Entry 8G5L (electron microscopy, 3.00 A resolution); this record covers chains A and T of the 5 polymer chains in the assembly.

[Chain A]
Protein: DNA polymerase subunit gamma-1
Source organism: Homo sapiens
Notes: EC 2.7.7.7
UniProt: P54098 (DPOG1_HUMAN); residue numbers follow UniProt; this construct covers 1-1239
Amino-acid sequence (1239 residues; each row starts with the number of its first residue):
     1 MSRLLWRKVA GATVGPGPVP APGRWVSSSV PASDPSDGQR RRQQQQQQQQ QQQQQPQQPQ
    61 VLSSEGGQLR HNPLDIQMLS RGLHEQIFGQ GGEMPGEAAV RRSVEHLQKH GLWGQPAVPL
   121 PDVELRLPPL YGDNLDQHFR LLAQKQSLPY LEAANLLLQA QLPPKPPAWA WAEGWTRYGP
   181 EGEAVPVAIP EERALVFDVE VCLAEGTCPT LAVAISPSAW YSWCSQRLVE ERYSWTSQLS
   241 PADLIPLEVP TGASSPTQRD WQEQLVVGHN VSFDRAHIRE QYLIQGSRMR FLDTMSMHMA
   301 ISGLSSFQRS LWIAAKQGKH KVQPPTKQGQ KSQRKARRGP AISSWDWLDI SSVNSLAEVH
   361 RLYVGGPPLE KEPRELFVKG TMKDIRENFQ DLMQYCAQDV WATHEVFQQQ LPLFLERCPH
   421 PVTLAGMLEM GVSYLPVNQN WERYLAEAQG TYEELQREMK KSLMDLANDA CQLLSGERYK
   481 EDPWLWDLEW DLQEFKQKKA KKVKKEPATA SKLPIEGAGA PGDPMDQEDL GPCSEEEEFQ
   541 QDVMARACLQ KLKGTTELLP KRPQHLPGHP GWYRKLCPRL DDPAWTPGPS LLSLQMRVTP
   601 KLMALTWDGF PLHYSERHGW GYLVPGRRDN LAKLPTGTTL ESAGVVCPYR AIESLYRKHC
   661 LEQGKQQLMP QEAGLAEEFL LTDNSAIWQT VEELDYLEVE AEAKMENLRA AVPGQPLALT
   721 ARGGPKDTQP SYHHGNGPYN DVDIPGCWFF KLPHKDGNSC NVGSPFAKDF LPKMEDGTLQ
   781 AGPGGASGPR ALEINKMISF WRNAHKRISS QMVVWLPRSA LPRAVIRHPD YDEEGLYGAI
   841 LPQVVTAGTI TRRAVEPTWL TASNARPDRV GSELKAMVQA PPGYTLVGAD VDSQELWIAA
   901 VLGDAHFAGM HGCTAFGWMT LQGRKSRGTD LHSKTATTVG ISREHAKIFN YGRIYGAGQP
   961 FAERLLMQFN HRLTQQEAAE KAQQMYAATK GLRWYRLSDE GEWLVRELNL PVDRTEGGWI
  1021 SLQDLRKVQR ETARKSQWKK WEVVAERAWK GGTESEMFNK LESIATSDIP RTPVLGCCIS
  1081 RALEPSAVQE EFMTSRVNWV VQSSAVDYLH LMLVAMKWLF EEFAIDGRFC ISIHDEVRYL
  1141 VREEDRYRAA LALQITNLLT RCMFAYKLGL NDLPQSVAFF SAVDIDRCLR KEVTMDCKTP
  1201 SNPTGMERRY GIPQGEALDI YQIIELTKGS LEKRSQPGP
Disordered / not traced: 1-77, 250-261, 317-339, 496-533, 627-737, 998-1049, 1227-1239
Curated features (UniProtKB/Swiss-Prot):
  - region: Gln43 to Gln55 (Does not contribute to polymerase and exonuclease enzymatic activities), Thr858 to Asn864 (Trigger loop)
  - motif: Val196 to Glu200 (Exo I), Val267 to Arg275 (Exo II), Tyr395 to Thr403 (Exo III), Val887 to Leu896 (Pol A), Arg943 to Gly958 (Pol B), His1134 to Val1141 (Pol C)
  - active site: Asp198 (Exonuclease activity)
  - binding site (DNA): Ser306, Ser593, Lys806, Thr849, Thr1094, Ser1095
  - binding site (RNA): Arg579, His754, Gly763, Lys768, Ser863, Arg869
  - binding site (a 2'-deoxyribonucleoside 5'-triphosphate): Asp890, Val891, Ser893, Glu895, Arg943, Lys947, Tyr951, Asp1135
  - binding site (Mg(2+)): Asp890, Val891, Asp1135
  - site (Critical for replication fidelity and mismatch recognition): Arg853, Gln1102
  - natural variant: Arg3 (R3P: In PEOB1 and SANDO), Gln55 (Q55QQ; Q55QQQ), Arg227 (R227W: In PEOB1 and MTDPS4B), Arg232 (R232G: In MTDPS4A; R232H: In LS), Leu244 (L244P: In MTDPS4A), Thr251 (T251I: In PEOB1, MTDPS4A and MTDPS4B), Gly268 (G268A: In PEOB1), Arg275 (R275Q: Found in a patient with epileptic encephalopathy, developmental delay and moderate intellectual disability; uncertain significance), His277 (H277L: In PEOB1; uncertain significance), Gly303 (G303R: In MTDPS4A), Leu304 (L304R: In PEOB1 and SANDO; L304SANDO: In PEOB1), Ser305 (S305R: In MTDPS4A), 52 further natural variant entries in UniProt
  - mutagenesis: Asp198 (D198A: Abolishes exonuclease activity; when associated with A-200. Decreases polymerase exonucleolytic proofreading by 30-fold for the T:G mismatch and by 14-fold for the A:A mismatch ...), Glu200 (E200A: Abolishes exonuclease activity; when associated with A-198. Decreases polymerase exonucleolytic proofreading by 30-fold for the T:G mismatch and by 14-fold for the A:A mismatch ...), Asp274 (D274A: Unable to idle at the 5'-end of the nascent DNA strand. Continues DNA synthesis into double-stranded DNA past the 5'-end creating a flap structure that cannot be ligated), Lys498 (K498C: Decreases processive DNA synthesis), Lys499 (K499C: Decreases processive DNA synthesis), Lys501 (K501C: Decreases processive DNA synthesis), Val543 to Leu558 (Markedly decreases the stimulation by POLG2, resulting in impaired processive DNA synthesis), Leu549 (L549N: Decreases processive DNA synthesis), Leu552 (L552N: Decreases processive DNA synthesis), Lys553 (K553N: Decreases processive DNA synthesis), Arg853 (R853A: Abolishes primer DNA extention in the presence of dNTPs. Impairs intrinsic polymerase processivity. Enhances exonuclease activity leading to primer DNA degradation), Asp890 (D890N: Abolishes DNA polymerase activity), 1 further mutagenesis entry in UniProt
From the paper describing this entry:
  - binding site for Mismatched Primer DNA: Asp198, Asn270, Asp274, Asp399
  - mutagenesis - R309A: decreased catalytic activity (exonuclease activity)
  - disease-associated variants - R807P: decreased catalytic activity (proofreading activity)

[Chain T]
Molecule: Template DNA
Sequence (26 nucleotides; numbered -4 to 21; the number before each row is that of its first residue; numbers below 1 keep their minus sign (DA-4 is residue -4)):
    -4 ACACACGCGC GCCGCAGACT GTCTTC
Disordered / not traced: -4 to 2

[Chain A / chain T interface]
Pairs across the interface (12; chain A residue first):
  Ser306(A) - DC3(T)  base contact
  Phe307(A) - DC3(T)  hydrogen bond to the sugar
  Phe307(A) - DG4(T)  phosphate contact
  Ser310(A) - DC3(T)  hydrogen bond to the base
  Ser310(A) - DG4(T)  hydrogen bond to the sugar
  Thr555(A) - DC21(T)  phosphate contact
  Thr556(A) - DT20(T)  sugar contact
  Ser593(A) - DA11(T)  hydrogen bond to the phosphate
  Gln595(A) - DA11(T)  phosphate contact
  Met596(A) - DA11(T)  phosphate contact
  Met596(A) - DG12(T)  phosphate contact
  Arg597(A) - DG12(T)  hydrogen bond to the phosphate
Interface residues without a listed pair, chain A (12 interface residues in all): Arg309, Leu552, Leu559

[Overview]
Chain A and chain T form an interface of 12 and 6 residues respectively; the contacts include 5 hydrogen
bonds. Polar pairs include Ser310(A)-DC3(T), Phe307(A)-DC3(T) and Ser310(A)-DG4(T). The paper reports a
binding site for Mismatched Primer DNA at Asp198(A), Asn270(A) and Asp274(A) among others; R309A of chain A
reduces catalytic activity (exonuclease activity).
Chain A is DNA polymerase subunit gamma-1 (Homo sapiens) and chain T is Template DNA; the structure, Cryo-EM
structure of the Primer Separation Complex (IX) of Human Mitochondrial DNA Polymerase Gamma, was determined by
electron microscopy together with 8G5I, 8G5J, 8G5K, 8G5N, 8G5O, 8G5P and 8T7E from the same study.
